8USU - chain A; structure by X-ray diffraction, 2.97 A resolution.

# Chain A
Protein: L-galactose dehydrogenase isoform X1
From: Myrciaria dubia
Notes: EC 1.1.1.316
UniProtKB: A0A8B8PVT3 (A0A8B8PVT3_9MYRT); residue numbers follow UniProt; this construct covers 1-324
Sequence (362 residues; row label = number of the first residue in the row; numbers below 1 keep their minus sign (Met-37 is residue -37)):
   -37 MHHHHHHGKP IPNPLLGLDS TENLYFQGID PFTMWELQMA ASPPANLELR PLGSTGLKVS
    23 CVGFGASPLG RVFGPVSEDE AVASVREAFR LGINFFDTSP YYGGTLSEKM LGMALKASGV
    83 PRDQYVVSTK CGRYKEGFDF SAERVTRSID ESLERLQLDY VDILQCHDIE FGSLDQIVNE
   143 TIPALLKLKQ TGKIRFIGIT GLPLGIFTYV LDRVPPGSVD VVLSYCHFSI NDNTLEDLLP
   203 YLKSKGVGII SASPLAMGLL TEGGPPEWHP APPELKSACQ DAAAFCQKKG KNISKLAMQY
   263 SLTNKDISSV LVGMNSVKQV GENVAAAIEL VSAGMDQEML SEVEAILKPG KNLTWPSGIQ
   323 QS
Disordered / not traced: -37 to 7, 324
Sequence notes: initiating methionine (-37); expression tag (-36 to 0); conflict Leu9 (Ile in A0A8B8PVT3), Met75 (Leu in A0A8B8PVT3), Gln152 (Glu in A0A8B8PVT3), Gly179 (Arg in A0A8B8PVT3), His189 (Arg in A0A8B8PVT3), Gly225 (Ser in A0A8B8PVT3), Asn254 (Tyr in A0A8B8PVT3), Gly283 (Glu in A0A8B8PVT3), Glu284 (Asp in A0A8B8PVT3), Ala287 (Thr in A0A8B8PVT3), Ile290 (Thr in A0A8B8PVT3), Met301 (Thr in A0A8B8PVT3), Gly312 (Val in A0A8B8PVT3)
Residues lining bound ligands: NAD (nicotinamide-adenine-dinucleotide): Gly27, Ala28, Ser29, Pro30, Asp59, Tyr64, Lys92, His129, Asp130, Thr162, Leu185, Tyr187, Ala214, Ser215, Pro216, Leu217, Ala218, Met219, Gly220, Ser256, Leu273, Val274, Gly275, Gln281, Glu284, Asn285

# Overview
Chain A binds NAD.
Chain A is L-galactose dehydrogenase isoform X1 (Myrciaria dubia); the structure, Crystal Structure of
L-galactose 1-dehydrogenase of Myrciaria dubia in complex with NAD, was determined by X-ray diffraction,
deposited together with 8SCC, 8SG0, 8SKB and 7SML.
